PDB entry 7KT3 | X-ray diffraction, 1.88 A resolution | chains A and D of the 4 polymer chains in the assembly

# Chain A
Molecule: DNA-directed DNA/RNA polymerase mu
From: Homo sapiens
Notes: EC 2.7.7.7
Reference sequence: Q9NP87 (DPOLM_HUMAN); aligned to UniProt positions 132-494 over residues 132-494
Chain sequence (356 residues; row label = number of the first residue in the row; note: 12 numbers in that range are skipped by the numbering (no residue carries them; nothing is unmodelled there)):
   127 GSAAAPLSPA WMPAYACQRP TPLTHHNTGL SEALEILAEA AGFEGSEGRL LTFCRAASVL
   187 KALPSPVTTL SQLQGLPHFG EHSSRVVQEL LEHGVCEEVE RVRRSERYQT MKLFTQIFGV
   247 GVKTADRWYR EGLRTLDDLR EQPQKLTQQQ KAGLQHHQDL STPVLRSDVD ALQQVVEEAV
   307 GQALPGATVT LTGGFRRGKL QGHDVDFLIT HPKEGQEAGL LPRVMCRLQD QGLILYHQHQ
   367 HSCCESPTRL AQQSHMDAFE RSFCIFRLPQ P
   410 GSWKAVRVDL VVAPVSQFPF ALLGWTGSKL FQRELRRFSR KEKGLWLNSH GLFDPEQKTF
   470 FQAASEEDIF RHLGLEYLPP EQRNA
Disordered / not traced: 127-136, 365-383
Covalent attachments: 2,3-dihydroxy-1,4-dithiobutane (DTT) linked to Cys180
Differences from the reference sequence: expression tag (127-131); linker (410)
Ion coordination: Ca2+ site 1 near Phe205 (its only coordinating residue here); Na+: Thr241, Ile243, Val246 (shared with 1 residue of chain P); Ca2+ site 2: Asp330, Asp332, Asp418 (together with 8-oxo-2'-deoxyguanosine-5'-triphosphate) (shared with 1 residue of chain P); Ca2+ site 3: Asp330, Asp332 (together with 8-oxo-2'-deoxyguanosine-5'-triphosphate)
Small-molecule neighbours: 8-oxo-2'-deoxyguanosine-5'-triphosphate (8DG): Gly319, Gly320, Arg323, Lys325, Gln327, Gly328, His329, Asp330, Asp332, Gly433, Trp434, Thr435, Gly436, Ser437, Lys438, Gln441, Arg445
UniProt features mapped onto this chain:
  - region: Arg323 to Asp332 (Involved in ssDNA binding)
  - binding site (Mg(2+)): Asp330, Asp332, Asp418
  - site: Gly433 (Responsible for the low discrimination between dNTP and rNTP)
From the paper describing this entry:
  - binding site for 8-oxo-2'-deoxyguanosine-5'-triphosphate: Lys438, Arg445
  - mutagenesis - K438D: unchanged catalytic activity on presence of Mn2+
  - mutagenesis - R445A: increased catalytic activity on dGTP misinsertion
  - mutagenesis - K438D: decreased catalytic activity on Mg2+-dependent dGTP:At
  - mutagenesis - K438D (23-fold): decreased catalytic activity on :Ct insertion

# Chain D
Molecule: 4-nt DNA strand
Sequence (4 nucleotides; each row starts with the number of its first residue):
     1 GCCG

# How chain A and chain D interact
Pairs across the interface - 14 pairs, chain A then chain D:
  Gly174(A) - DG1(D)  hydrogen bond to the base
  Arg175(A) - DG1(D)  salt bridge to the phosphate
  Thr178(A) - DG1(D)  hydrogen bond to the base
  Thr178(A) - DC2(D)  sugar contact
  Phe179(A) - DG1(D)  sugar contact
  Pro203(A) - DC3(D)  phosphate contact
  His204(A) - DC2(D)  sugar contact
  His204(A) - DC3(D)  hydrogen bond to the phosphate
  Gly206(A) - DC2(D)  hydrogen bond to the phosphate
  Glu207(A) - DC2(D)  hydrogen bond to the phosphate
  His208(A) - DG1(D)  salt bridge to the phosphate
  His208(A) - DC2(D)  hydrogen bond to the phosphate
  Ser209(A) - DG1(D)  phosphate contact
  Ser209(A) - DC2(D)  hydrogen bond to the phosphate
Interface residues without a listed pair, chain A (14 interface residues in all): Ala140, Arg181, Leu202, Phe205
Interface residues without a listed pair, chain D (4 interface residues in all): DG4

# Summary
14 residues of chain A and 4 residues of chain D are in contact, with 7 hydrogen bonds and 2 salt bridges.
Among the polar pairs are Gly174(A)-DG1(D), Thr178(A)-DG1(D) and His204(A)-DC3(D). Chain A binds
8-oxo-2'-deoxyguanosine-5'-triphosphate. From the paper: a binding site for
8-oxo-2'-deoxyguanosine-5'-triphosphate at Lys438(A) and Arg445(A); R445A of chain A increases catalytic
activity on dGTP misinsertion.
Chain A is DNA-directed DNA/RNA polymerase mu (Homo sapiens) and chain D is a 4-nt DNA strand; the structure,
DNA Polymerase Mu, 8-oxodGTP:At Pre-Catalytic Ground State Ternary Complex, 20 mM Ca2+ (120min), was
determined by X-ray diffraction, deposited together with 7KSS, 7KST, 7KSU, 7KSV, 7KSW, 7KSX and 25 further
entries.
